6WXL - chains A and C of the 12 polymer chains in the assembly; structure by electron microscopy, 2.76 A resolution.

== Chain A (and C) ==
Protein: Hemagglutinin HA1 chain
Organism: Influenza A virus (A/Shanghai/JS01/2013(H7N9))
Notes: chain C of this document is another copy of the same molecule, construct and numbering; everything in this record applies to it too
UniProt: A0A067Y6L0 (A0A067Y6L0_9INFA); the construct lacks a stretch of the UniProt sequence and is renumbered around it, so the offset changes along the chain: 11-141 = UniProt 19-149; 143-158 = UniProt 150-165; 159-263 = UniProt 168-272; 265-276 = UniProt 273-284; 1 more segments
Sequence (321 residues; each row starts with the number of its first residue; note: 2 numbers in that range are skipped by the numbering (no residue carries them; nothing is unmodelled there); a row labelled like 158A-158B holds insertion residues (158A, then the next letters in order)):
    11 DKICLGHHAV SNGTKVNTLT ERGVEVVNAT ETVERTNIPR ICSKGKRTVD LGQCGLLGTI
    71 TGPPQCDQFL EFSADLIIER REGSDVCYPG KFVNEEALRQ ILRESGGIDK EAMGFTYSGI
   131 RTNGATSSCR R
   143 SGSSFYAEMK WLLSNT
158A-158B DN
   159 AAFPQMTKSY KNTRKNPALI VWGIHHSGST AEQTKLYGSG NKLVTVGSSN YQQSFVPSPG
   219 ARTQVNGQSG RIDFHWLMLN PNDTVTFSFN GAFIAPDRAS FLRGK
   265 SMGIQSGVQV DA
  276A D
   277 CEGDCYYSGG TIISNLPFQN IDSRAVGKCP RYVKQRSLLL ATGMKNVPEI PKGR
Disordered / not traced: 326-330
Differences from the reference sequence: conflict Ser138 (Ala146 in A0A067Y6L0), Val214 (Ala223 in A0A067Y6L0), Tyr283 (His292 in A0A067Y6L0)
Disulfides: Cys52-Cys277, Cys64-Cys76, Cys97-Cys139, Cys281-Cys305
Covalent attachments: N-acetylglucosamine (NAG) linked to Asn38
Reported in the primary citation:
  - post-translational modification sites: Asn38

== Interface between chain A and chain C ==
Residue-residue contacts (17):
  Leu201(A) with Pro217(C)
  Thr203(A) with Pro217(C), hydrogen bond (side chain-backbone); Arg220(C)
  Gly205(A) with Arg220(C)
  Ser206(A) with Thr221(C); Arg229(C)
  Ser207(A) with Thr221(C)
  Gln210(A) with His184(C); Arg220(C); Arg229(C); Asp231(C)
  Ser212(A) with Ser216(C)
  Thr242(A) with Thr221(C)
  Thr244(A) with Ala219(C); Arg220(C); Thr221(C)
  Ser246(A) with Ala219(C), hydrogen bond (side chain-backbone)
Also at the interface, not in a pair above, chain A (11 interface residues in all): Asn208
Also at the interface, not in a pair above, chain C (11 interface residues in all): Lys101, Gly218, Val223

== In short ==
The chain A/chain C interface involves 11 residues from each chain; the contacts include 2 hydrogen bonds.
Polar pairs include Thr203(A)-Pro217(C) and Ser246(A)-Ala219(C). Covalently linked N-acetylglucosamine: at
Asn38(A). The paper reports a modification site at Asn38(A).
Both chains are Hemagglutinin HA1 chain (Influenza A virus (A/Shanghai/JS01/2013(H7N9))). Entry 6WXL (Cryo-EM
structure of the VRC315 clinical trial, vaccine-elicited, human antibody 1D12 in complex with an H7 ...) was
determined by electron microscopy.
